PDB entry 1BMK | X-ray diffraction, 2.40 A resolution | chain A

== Chain A ==
Protein: Protein (map kinase P38)
From: Homo sapiens
Notes: engineered mutation(s): 19 RESIDUES INSERTED AT N-TERMINUS
Reference sequence: Q16539 (MK14_HUMAN); numbering as in UniProt (aligned over 1-360)
Chain sequence (379 residues; numbered -18 to 360; the number before each row is that of its first residue; numbers below 1 keep their minus sign (Gly-18 is residue -18)):
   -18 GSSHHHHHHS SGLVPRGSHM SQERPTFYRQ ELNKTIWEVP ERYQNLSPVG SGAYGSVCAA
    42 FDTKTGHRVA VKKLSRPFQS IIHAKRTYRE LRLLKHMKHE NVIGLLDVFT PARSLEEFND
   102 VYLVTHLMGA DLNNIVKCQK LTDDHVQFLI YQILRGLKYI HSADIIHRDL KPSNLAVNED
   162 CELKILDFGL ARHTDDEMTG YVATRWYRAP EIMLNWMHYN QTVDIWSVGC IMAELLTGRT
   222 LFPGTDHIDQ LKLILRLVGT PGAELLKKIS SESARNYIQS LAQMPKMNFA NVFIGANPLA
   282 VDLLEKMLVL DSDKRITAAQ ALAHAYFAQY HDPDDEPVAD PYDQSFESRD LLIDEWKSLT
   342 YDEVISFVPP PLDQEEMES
Disordered / not traced: -18 to 3, 355-360
Sequence notes: conflict His48 (Leu in Q16539), Ala263 (Thr in Q16539)
UniProt features mapped onto this chain:
  - motif: Thr180 to Tyr182 (TXY)
  - active site: Asp168 (Proton acceptor)
  - binding site (ATP): Val30 to Val38, Lys53
  - modified residue: Ser2 (N-acetylserine), Thr16 (Phosphothreonine), Lys53 (N6-acetyllysine), Lys152 (N6-acetyllysine), Thr180 (Phosphothreonine), Tyr182 (Phosphotyrosine), Tyr323 (Phosphotyrosine)
Residues lining bound ligands: SB5 (4-(fluorophenyl)-1-cyclopropylmethyl-5-(2-amino-4-pyrimidinyl)imidazole): Val30, Gly31, Ser32, Tyr35, Val38, Ala51, Lys53, Leu75, Ile84, Leu86, Leu104, Val105, Thr106, His107, Leu108, Met109

== In short ==
Ligands of chain A: compound SB5. Curated annotation (UniProt) lists active-site residue Asp168 and 10
ATP-binding residues.
Chain A is Protein (map kinase P38) (Homo sapiens); the structure, The complex structure of the map kinase
P38/SB218655, was determined by X-ray diffraction together with 1BL6, 1BL7, 3ERK, 4ERK and 1A9U from the same
study.
